2WBJ - chains A and B of the 4 polymer chains in the assembly; structure by X-ray diffraction, 3.00 A resolution.

[Chain A]
Protein: HLA class II histocompatibility antigen, dr alpha chain
From: Homo sapiens
Notes: fragment: mhc class ii, residues 26-218
UniProtKB: P01903 (2DRA_HUMAN); residues 1-193 here correspond to UniProt positions 26-218 (UniProt number = residue number + 25)
Amino-acid sequence (194 residues; each row starts with the number of its first residue):
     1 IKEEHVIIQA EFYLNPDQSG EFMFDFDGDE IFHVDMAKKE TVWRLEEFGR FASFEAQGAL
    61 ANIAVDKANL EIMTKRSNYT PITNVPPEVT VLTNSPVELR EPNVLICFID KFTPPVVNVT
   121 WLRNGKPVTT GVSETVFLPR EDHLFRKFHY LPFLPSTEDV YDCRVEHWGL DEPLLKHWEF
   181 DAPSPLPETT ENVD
Unresolved in the structure: 1-2, 181-194
Cystine bridges: Cys107-Cys163
Glycans and other covalent adducts: N-acetylglucosamine (NAG) linked to Asn78

[Chain B]
Protein: HLA class II histocompatibility antigen, DRB1-15 beta chain
From: Homo sapiens
Notes: fragment: mhc class ii, residues 29-227
UniProtKB: P01911 (2B1E_HUMAN); residues 1-198 here correspond to UniProt positions 30-227 (UniProt number = residue number + 29)
Amino-acid sequence (200 residues; numbered 1 to 200; the number before each row is that of its first residue):
     1 GDTRPRFLWQ PKRECHFFNG TERVRFLDRY FYNQEESVRF DSDVGEFRAV TELGRPDAEY
    61 WNSQKDILEQ ARAAVDTYCR HNYGVVESFT VQRRVQPKVT VYPSKTQPLQ HHNLLVCSVS
   121 GFYPGSIEVR WFLNGQEEKA GMVSTGLIQN GDWTFQTLVM LETVPRSGEV YTCQVEHPSV
   181 TSPLTVEWRA RSESAQSKVD
Unresolved in the structure: 1-2, 109-110, 166-170, 189-200
Cystine bridges: Cys15-Cys79, Cys117-Cys173
Glycans and other covalent adducts: N-acetylglucosamine (NAG) linked to Asn19

[Chain A / chain B interface]
Residue-residue contacts (113; chain A residue first):
  Glu3(A) with Phe18(B)
  Glu4(A) with Phe17(B); Asn19(B); Gly20(B), hydrogen bond (side chain-backbone)
  His5(A) with Cys15(B); His16(B); Phe17(B), hydrogen bond (backbone-backbone)
  Val6(A) with Cys15(B); His16(B)
  Ile7(A) with Arg13(B); Glu14(B); Cys15(B), hydrogen bond (backbone-backbone); Phe17(B), hydrophobic
  Ile8(A) with Arg13(B); Glu14(B)
  Gln9(A) with Lys12(B); Arg13(B), hydrogen bond (backbone-backbone); Tyr78(B), hydrogen bond
  Glu11(A) with Trp9(B); Gln10(B); Pro11(B), hydrogen bond (backbone-backbone); Arg13(B), salt bridge
  Phe12(A) with Leu8(B), hydrophobic; Trp9(B); Gln10(B)
  Tyr13(A) with Phe7(B); Leu8(B); Trp9(B), hydrogen bond (backbone-backbone)
  Leu14(A) with Phe7(B); Leu8(B), hydrophobic
  Asn15(A) with Arg6(B); Phe7(B), hydrogen bond (backbone-backbone)
  Pro16(A) with Arg4(B); Pro5(B); Arg6(B)
  Asp17(A) with Arg6(B), salt bridge
  Phe24(A) with Tyr78(B); Asn82(B)
  Phe26(A) with Thr90(B); Tyr123(B); Trp153(B), hydrophobic
  Gly28(A) with Gln149(B), hydrogen bond (backbone-side chain)
  Asp29(A) with Tyr123(B); Gln149(B), hydrogen bond; Trp153(B)
  Glu30(A) with Trp153(B), hydrogen bond (backbone-side chain)
  Arg44(A) with Gly151(B), hydrogen bond (side chain-backbone); Asp152(B); Trp153(B)
  Leu45(A) with Arg93(B); Trp153(B)
  Phe48(A) with Phe89(B), hydrophobic; Trp153(B)
  Phe51(A) with Phe89(B), hydrophobic
  Ala52(A) with Val85(B), hydrophobic
  Asn62(A) with Arg13(B)
  Asp66(A) with Trp9(B); Pro11(B)
  Asn69(A) with Trp9(B)
  Leu70(A) with Phe7(B); Leu8(B); Trp9(B), hydrophobic
  Met73(A) with Trp9(B), hydrophobic; Tyr32(B), hydrophobic; Leu53(B), hydrophobic; Asp57(B)
  Thr74(A) with Phe7(B); Tyr32(B)
  Arg76(A) with Leu53(B), hydrogen bond (side chain-backbone); Pro56(B); Asp57(B), salt bridge
  Ser77(A) with Tyr32(B), hydrogen bond; Leu53(B)
  Tyr79(A) with Phe7(B)
  Thr80(A) with Phe7(B); Tyr32(B), hydrogen bond (backbone-side chain); Asn33(B), hydrogen bond (backbone-side chain)
  Pro81(A) with Pro5(B), hydrophobic; Arg6(B); Phe7(B), hydrophobic; Asn33(B)
  Ile82(A) with Arg6(B), hydrogen bond (backbone-backbone); Leu8(B), hydrophobic; Asn33(B)
  Leu92(A) with Ile148(B), hydrophobic
  Thr93(A) with Gln156(B), hydrogen bond (backbone-side chain)
  Asn94(A) with Gln156(B), hydrogen bond (backbone-side chain)
  Ser95(A) with Ser120(B)
  Pro96(A) with Thr100(B); Ser118(B); Ser120(B)
  Ile106(A) with Asn150(B)
  Thr113(A) with Leu8(B)
  Pro115(A) with Leu8(B)
  Pro139(A) with Lys12(B)
  Arg140(A) with Lys12(B), hydrogen bond (backbone-side chain)
  Glu141(A) with Arg29(B), salt bridge
  Asp142(A) with Gln34(B), hydrogen bond (backbone-side chain)
  His143(A) with Gln10(B); Lys12(B); Arg29(B), hydrogen bond; Phe31(B)
  Leu144(A) with Gln34(B)
  Phe145(A) with Leu8(B), hydrophobic; Gln10(B)
  Arg146(A) with Gln149(B), hydrogen bond
  Phe148(A) with Gln149(B); Asn150(B); Gly151(B)
  Tyr150(A) with Asn150(B), hydrogen bond (side chain-backbone); Gly151(B), hydrogen bond (side chain-backbone); Asp152(B)
  Trp168(A) with Arg6(B)
Interface residues without a listed pair, chain A (62 interface residues in all): Ala10, Asp27, Ile31, Glu47, Val85, Phe108, Thr135
Interface residues without a listed pair, chain B (48 interface residues in all): Thr3, Ser37, Tyr83, Val86, Val91, Tyr102

[Summary]
Chain A and chain B form an interface of 62 and 48 residues respectively; the contacts include 25 hydrogen
bonds and 4 salt bridges. Polar pairs include Glu11(A)-Arg13(B), Asp17(A)-Arg6(B) and Arg76(A)-Asp57(B).
Covalently linked N-acetylglucosamine: at Asn78(A). Covalently linked N-acetylglucosamine: at Asn19(B).
Chain A is HLA class II histocompatibility antigen, dr alpha chain and chain B is HLA class II
histocompatibility antigen, DRB1-15 beta chain, both from Homo sapiens; the structure, TCR complex, was
determined by X-ray diffraction.
